Entry 4JU3 (X-ray diffraction, 2.00 A resolution); this record covers chain A.

Chain A:
Protein: Genome polyprotein
Organism: Hepatitis C virus
Notes: EC 3.4.22.-, 3.4.21.98, 3.6.1.15, 3.6.4.13, 2.7.7.48; fragment: rna-directed rna polymerase
UniProtKB: O92972 (POLG_HCVJ4); residues 1-570 here correspond to UniProt positions 2420-2989 (UniProt number = residue number + 2419)
Amino-acid sequence (576 residues; row label = number of the first residue in the row):
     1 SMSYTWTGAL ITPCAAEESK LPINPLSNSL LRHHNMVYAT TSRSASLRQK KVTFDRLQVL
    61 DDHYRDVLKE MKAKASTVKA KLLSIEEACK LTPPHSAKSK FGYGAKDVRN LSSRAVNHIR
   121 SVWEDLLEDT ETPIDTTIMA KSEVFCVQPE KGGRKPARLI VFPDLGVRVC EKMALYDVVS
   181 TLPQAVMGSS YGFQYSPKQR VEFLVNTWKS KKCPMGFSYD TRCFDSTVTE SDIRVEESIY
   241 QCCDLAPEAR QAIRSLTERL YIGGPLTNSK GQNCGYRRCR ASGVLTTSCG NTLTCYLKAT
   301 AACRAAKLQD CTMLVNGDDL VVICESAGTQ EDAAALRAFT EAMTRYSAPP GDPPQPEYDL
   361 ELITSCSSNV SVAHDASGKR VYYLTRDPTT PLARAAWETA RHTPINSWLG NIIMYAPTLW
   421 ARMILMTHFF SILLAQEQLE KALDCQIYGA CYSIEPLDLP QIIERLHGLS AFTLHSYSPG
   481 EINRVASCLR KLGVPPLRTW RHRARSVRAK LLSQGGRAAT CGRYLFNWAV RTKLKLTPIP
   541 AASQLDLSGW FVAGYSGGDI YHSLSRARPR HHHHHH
Not modelled in the structure: 150-153, 564-576
Differences from the reference sequence: expression tag (571-576)
Swiss-Prot annotation at these positions:
  - binding site (Mg(2+)): Asp220, Asp318, Asp319
  - modified residue (Phosphoserine): Ser29, Ser42
Bound ions: Mg2+: Asp220, Thr221
Ligand contacts: 1O1 (5-(4-carboxyphenoxy)-2-{[(4-methylphenyl)sulfonyl]amino}benzoic acid): Leu419, Arg422, Met423, Leu474, His475, Ser476, Tyr477, Ile482, Val485, Ala486, Leu489, Arg490, Pro496, Leu497, Trp528

Summary:
Bound to chain A: compound 1O1. The Mg2+ site is built by Asp220 and Thr221. From UniProt: 3 Mg2+-binding
residues.
Chain A is Genome polyprotein (Hepatitis C virus); the structure, Crystal structure of hcv ns5b polymerase in
complex with compound 8, was determined by X-ray diffraction, deposited together with 4JU4, 4JU6 and 4JU7.
